PDB entry 6CJX | X-ray diffraction, 2.44 A resolution | chains A and B

== Chain A (and B) ==
Molecule: Fc fragment of human IgG1
Organism: Homo sapiens
Notes: chain B of this document is another copy of the same molecule, construct and numbering; everything in this record applies to it too
UniProtKB: Q6MZV7 (Q6MZV7_HUMAN); residues 234-447 here correspond to UniProt positions 260-473 (UniProt number = residue number + 26)
Sequence (214 residues; numbered 234 to 447; the number before each row is that of its first residue):
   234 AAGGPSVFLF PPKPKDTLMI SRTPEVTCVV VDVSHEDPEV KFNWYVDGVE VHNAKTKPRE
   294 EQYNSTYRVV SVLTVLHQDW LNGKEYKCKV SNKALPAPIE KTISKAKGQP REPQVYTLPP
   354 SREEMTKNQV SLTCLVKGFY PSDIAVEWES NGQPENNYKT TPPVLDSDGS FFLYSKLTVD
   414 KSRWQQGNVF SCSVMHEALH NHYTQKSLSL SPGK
Disordered / not traced: 234-236, 445-447 (chain B: 234-236, 446-447)
Construct notes: engineered mutation Ala234 (Leu260 in Q6MZV7), Ala235 (Leu261 in Q6MZV7)
Cystine bridges: Cys261-Cys321, Cys367-Cys425
Covalently attached groups: glycan linked to Asn297
What the authors report for this chain:
  - conformationally variable residues (domain motion): Pro238
  - post-translational modification sites: Asn297
  - allosteric site: Phe241 to Met252, Val427 to Leu443 (proposed by the authors, not directly observed)
  - mutagenesis - L234A/L235A: decreased binding to FcgammaR (proposed by the authors, not directly observed)

== How chain A and chain B interact ==
Pairs across the interface (45; chain A residue first):
  Tyr349(A) with Ser354(B); Glu356(B); Glu357(B)
  Thr350(A) with Ser354(B)
  Leu351(A) with Ser354(B); Thr366(B)
  Pro352(A) with Leu351(B)
  Ser354(A) with Tyr349(B); Leu351(B)
  Glu356(A) with Val348(B); Tyr349(B); Lys439(B), salt bridge
  Glu357(A) with Tyr349(B); Lys370(B), salt bridge
  Lys360(A) with Gln347(B); Tyr349(B)
  Ser364(A) with Leu368(B); Lys370(B), hydrogen bond
  Thr366(A) with Leu351(B); Tyr407(B), hydrogen bond
  Leu368(A) with Lys409(B)
  Lys370(A) with Glu357(B), salt bridge; Ser364(B); Lys409(B)
  Asn390(A) with Ser400(B), hydrogen bond
  Lys392(A) with Leu398(B); Phe405(B)
  Thr394(A) with Thr394(B)
  Pro395(A) with Val397(B)
  Val397(A) with Pro395(B)
  Leu398(A) with Lys392(B)
  Asp399(A) with Lys392(B); Lys409(B), salt bridge
  Ser400(A) with Asn390(B), hydrogen bond; Lys392(B)
  Phe405(A) with Lys392(B); Lys409(B)
  Tyr407(A) with Thr366(B), hydrogen bond; Tyr407(B), hydrophobic; Lys409(B)
  Lys409(A) with Lys370(B); Asp399(B), salt bridge; Phe405(B); Tyr407(B)
  Lys439(A) with Glu356(B), salt bridge
Also at the interface, not in a pair above, chain A (26 interface residues in all): Gln347, Ser408
Also at the interface, not in a pair above, chain B (29 interface residues in all): Thr350, Pro352, Lys360, Leu365, Thr393, Ser408

== Summary ==
26 residues of chain A and 29 residues of chain B are in contact, with 5 hydrogen bonds and 6 salt bridges.
Polar pairs include Glu356(A)-Lys439(B), Glu357(A)-Lys370(B) and Asp399(A)-Lys409(B). The paper reports that
L234A/L235A of chain A reduce binding to FcgammaR; an allosteric site at Phe241(A) and Val427(A).
Chain A and chain B are both Fc fragment of human IgG1 (Homo sapiens); the structure, Crystal structure of a
Fc fragment LALA mutant (L234A, L235A) of human IgG1 (crystal form 2), was determined by X-ray diffraction
together with 6CJC and 6CHF from the same study.
